Entry 2DD9 (X-ray diffraction, 2.30 A resolution); this record covers chains A and B.

[Chain A (and B)]
Protein: green fluorescent protein
From: Chiridius poppei
Notes: chain B of this document is another copy of the same molecule, construct and numbering; everything in this record applies to it too
UniProtKB: Q2MHN7 (Q2MHN7_9MAXI); aligned to UniProt positions 2-219 over residues 2-219
Sequence (216 residues; row label = number of the first residue in the row; note: 2 numbers in that range are skipped by the numbering (no residue carries them; nothing is unmodelled there)):
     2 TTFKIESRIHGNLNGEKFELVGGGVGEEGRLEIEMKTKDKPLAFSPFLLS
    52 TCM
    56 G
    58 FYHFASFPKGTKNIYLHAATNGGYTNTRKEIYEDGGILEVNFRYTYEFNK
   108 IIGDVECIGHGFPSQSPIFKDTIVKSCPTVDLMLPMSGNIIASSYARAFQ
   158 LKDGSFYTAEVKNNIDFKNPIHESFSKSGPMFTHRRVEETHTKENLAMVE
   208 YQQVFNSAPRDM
Disordered / not traced: 219
Covalently attached groups: covalent link Met54-Gly56; covalent link Gly56-Phe58
Modified / non-standard residues: Gly56 ({(4Z)-2-(aminomethyl)-4-[(4-hydroxyphenyl)methylidene]-5-oxo-4,5-dihydro-1H-imidazol-1-yl}acetic acid; CR2)
Differences from the reference sequence: engineered mutation Thr52 (His in Q2MHN7); chromophore (56, 56, 56)
Residues lining bound ligands:
  - 3-cyclohexyl-1-propylsulfonic acid (CXS), molecule 1: Thr82, Thr84, Asn98, Arg100, Asn171, Asp173
  - 3-cyclohexyl-1-propylsulfonic acid (CXS), molecule 2: Leu139, Leu141, Met143, Ala149, Ser150, Ser151, Lys169

[Chain A / chain B interface]
Pairs across the interface (49):
  Ser63(A) with Arg217(B), hydrogen bond
  Phe64(A) with Arg217(B)
  Lys132(A) with Ser185(B), hydrogen bond (side chain-backbone)
  Cys134(A) with Pro187(B)
  Pro135(A) with Pro187(B); Phe189(B)
  Thr136(A) with Phe189(B)
  Val137(A) with Val137(B), hydrophobic; Phe189(B), hydrophobic
  Leu139(A) with Ala153(B)
  Leu141(A) with Ala155(B), hydrophobic; Phe163(B), hydrophobic; Thr165(B)
  Pro142(A) with Phe163(B)
  Ser151(A) with Ala153(B); Glu167(B), hydrogen bond
  Ala153(A) with Leu139(B); Ser151(B)
  Ala155(A) with Leu141(B), hydrophobic
  Gln157(A) with Ser185(B), hydrogen bond (side chain-backbone)
  Phe163(A) with Leu141(B), hydrophobic; Pro142(B); Lys184(B); Gly186(B)
  Thr165(A) with Leu141(B)
  Glu167(A) with Ser151(B), hydrogen bond
  Lys184(A) with Gln157(B); Phe163(B)
  Ser185(A) with Lys132(B), hydrogen bond (backbone-side chain); Gln157(B), hydrogen bond (backbone-side chain)
  Gly186(A) with Phe163(B)
  Pro187(A) with Cys134(B)
  Phe189(A) with Pro135(B); Thr136(B); Val137(B), hydrophobic
  His191(A) with Ala215(B)
  Gln210(A) with Ala215(B); Pro216(B); Arg217(B), hydrogen bond (side chain-backbone)
  Val211(A) with Arg217(B), hydrogen bond (backbone-side chain)
  Phe212(A) with Pro216(B), hydrophobic
  Ala215(A) with His191(B); Gln210(B)
  Pro216(A) with Gln210(B); Phe212(B), hydrophobic
  Arg217(A) with Ser63(B), hydrogen bond; Phe64(B); Gln210(B), hydrogen bond (backbone-side chain); Val211(B), hydrogen bond (side chain-backbone)
Other interface residues (no listed pair), chain A (35 interface residues in all): Pro65, Met143, Arg154, Gly161, Ser214, Asp218
Other interface residues (no listed pair), chain B (35 interface residues in all): Pro65, Met143, Arg154, Gly161, Ser214, Asp218

[Overview]
The chain A/chain B interface involves 35 residues from each chain, with 12 hydrogen bonds. Polar pairs
include Ser63(A)-Arg217(B), Lys132(A)-Ser185(B) and Ser151(A)-Glu167(B). Ligands of chain A:
3-cyclohexyl-1-propylsulfonic acid.
Both chains are green fluorescent protein (Chiridius poppei). Entry 2DD9 (A mutant of GFP-like protein from
Chiridius poppei) was determined by X-ray diffraction, deposited together with 2DD7.
